PDB entry 7D04 | X-ray diffraction, 1.70 A resolution | chain A

# Chain A
Molecule: Lysozyme C
Organism: Gallus gallus
Notes: EC 3.2.1.17
UniProtKB: P00698 (LYSC_CHICK); residues 1-147 here = UniProt positions 1-147
Sequence (147 residues; each row starts with the number of its first residue):
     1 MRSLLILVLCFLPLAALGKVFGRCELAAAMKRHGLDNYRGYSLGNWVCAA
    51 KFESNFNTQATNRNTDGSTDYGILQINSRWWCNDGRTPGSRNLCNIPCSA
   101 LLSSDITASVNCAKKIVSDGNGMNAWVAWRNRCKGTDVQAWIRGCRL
Unresolved in the structure: 1-18
Disulfide bonds: C24-C145, C48-C133, C82-C98, C94-C112
UniProt features mapped onto this chain:
  - active site: E53, D70
  - binding site (substrate): D119

# In short
UniProt lists active-site residues E53 and D70 and substrate-binding residue D119.
Chain A is Lysozyme C (Gallus gallus); the structure, Lysozyme structure SS3 from SS mode, was determined by
X-ray diffraction (same publication as 7BYO, 7BYP, 7D01, 7D02 and 7D05).
